Entry 5WC4 (X-ray diffraction, 1.20 A resolution); this record covers chains A and B.

Chain A (and B):
Protein: BIS3 biphenyl synthase
Source organism: Malus domestica
Notes: EC 2.3.1.177; chain B of this document is another copy of the same molecule, construct and numbering; everything in this record applies to it too
UniProtKB: K9MST3 (K9MST3_MALDO); aligned to UniProt positions 1-388 over residues 1-388 (the alignment contains insertions or deletions, so no single offset holds)
Amino-acid sequence (391 residues; each row starts with the number of its first residue; numbers below 1 keep their minus sign (Gly-1 is residue -1)):
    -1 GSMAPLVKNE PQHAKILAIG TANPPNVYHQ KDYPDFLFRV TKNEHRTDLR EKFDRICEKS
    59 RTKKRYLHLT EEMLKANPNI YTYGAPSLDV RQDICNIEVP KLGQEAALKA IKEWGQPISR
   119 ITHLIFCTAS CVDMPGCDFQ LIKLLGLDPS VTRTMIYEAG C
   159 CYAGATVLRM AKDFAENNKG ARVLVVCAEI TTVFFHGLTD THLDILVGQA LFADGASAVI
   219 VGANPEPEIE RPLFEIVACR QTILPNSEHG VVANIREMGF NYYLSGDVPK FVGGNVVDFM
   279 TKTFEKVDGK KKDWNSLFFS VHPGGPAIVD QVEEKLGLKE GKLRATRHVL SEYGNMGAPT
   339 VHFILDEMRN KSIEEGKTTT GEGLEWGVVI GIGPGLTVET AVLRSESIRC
Not modelled in the structure: -1 to 9 (chain B: -1 to 9, 388)
Modified / non-standard residues: Cys159 (3-sulfinoalanine; CSD)
Sequence notes: expression tag (-1 to 0)
Small-molecule neighbours:
  - (3R)-butane-1,3-diol (BU4): Tyr31, Arg63, Leu65, Thr189, Phe192, Phe193, Gly206, Gln207, Phe210
  - benzoyl coenzyme A (BYC): Lys50, Arg53, Ile54, Lys57, Ser58, Cys159, Cys159, Phe192, Leu201, Asp202, Val205, Leu209, Phe210, Val249, Tyr260, Leu262, Ser263, Gly264, Val266, Pro267, Gly302, Gly303, Pro304, Ala305, Ile306, Asn333
What the authors report for this chain:
  - binding site for benzoyl coenzyme A: Lys50, Arg53, Leu262, Gly302, Ala305

Interface between chain A and chain B:
Pairs across the interface (95):
  Pro84(A) - Glu255(B)
  Ser85(A) - Glu255(B)  hydrogen bond (backbone-side chain)
  Leu86(A) - Leu86(B)  hydrophobic
  Leu86(A) - Arg254(B)
  Leu86(A) - Glu255(B)  hydrogen bond (backbone-side chain)
  Asp87(A) - Arg254(B)  salt bridge
  Asp87(A) - Glu255(B)  hydrogen bond (side chain-backbone)
  Gln90(A) - Ile253(B)  hydrogen bond (side chain-backbone)
  Asp91(A) - Arg254(B)  salt bridge
  Val130(A) - Glu156(B)
  Val130(A) - Ile253(B)  hydrophobic
  Asp131(A) - Ala251(B)
  Asp131(A) - Asn252(B)  hydrogen bond
  Met132(A) - Glu156(B)
  Met132(A) - Ala157(B)
  Met132(A) - Gly158(B)
  Met132(A) - Val250(B)
  Met132(A) - Ala251(B)  hydrogen bond (backbone-backbone)
  Met132(A) - Pro372(B)  hydrophobic
  Pro133(A) - Val249(B)
  Pro133(A) - Pro372(B)
  Pro133(A) - Gly373(B)
  Phe137(A) - Ile241(B)  hydrophobic
  Phe137(A) - Glu246(B)
  Phe137(A) - Gly373(B)
  Gln138(A) - Glu246(B)
  Ile140(A) - Ile241(B)  hydrophobic
  Lys141(A) - Glu246(B)  salt bridge
  Pro147(A) - Thr240(B)
  Pro147(A) - Ile241(B)  hydrogen bond (backbone-backbone)
  Ser148(A) - Arg238(B)  hydrogen bond
  Ser148(A) - Gln239(B)
  Ser148(A) - Thr240(B)  hydrogen bond
  Val149(A) - Gln239(B)
  Thr150(A) - Arg167(B)
  Thr150(A) - Gln239(B)
  Arg151(A) - Tyr160(B)
  Arg151(A) - Arg167(B)  hydrogen bond (backbone-side chain)
  Arg151(A) - Gln239(B)  hydrogen bond (backbone-side chain)
  Arg151(A) - Ile241(B)
  Arg151(A) - Thr375(B)  hydrogen bond
  Thr152(A) - Arg167(B)  hydrogen bond
  Thr152(A) - Met168(B)
  Tyr155(A) - Tyr155(B)
  Glu156(A) - Val130(B)
  Glu156(A) - Met132(B)
  Ala157(A) - Met132(B)
  Gly158(A) - Met132(B)
  Tyr160(A) - Arg151(B)
  Arg167(A) - Thr150(B)
  Arg167(A) - Arg151(B)  hydrogen bond (side chain-backbone)
  Arg167(A) - Thr152(B)
  Met168(A) - Arg151(B)
  Met168(A) - Thr152(B)
  Asp171(A) - Phe172(B)
  Asp171(A) - Asn175(B)  hydrogen bond
  Asp171(A) - Asn176(B)  hydrogen bond
  Phe172(A) - Asp171(B)
  Phe172(A) - Phe172(B)  hydrophobic
  Glu174(A) - Asn175(B)  hydrogen bond
  Asn175(A) - Asp171(B)  hydrogen bond
  Asn175(A) - Glu174(B)  hydrogen bond
  Asn176(A) - Asp171(B)  hydrogen bond
  Arg238(A) - Ser148(B)  hydrogen bond
  Gln239(A) - Ser148(B)
  Gln239(A) - Val149(B)
  Gln239(A) - Thr150(B)
  Gln239(A) - Arg151(B)  hydrogen bond (side chain-backbone)
  Thr240(A) - Pro147(B)
  Thr240(A) - Ser148(B)  hydrogen bond
  Ile241(A) - Phe137(B)  hydrophobic
  Ile241(A) - Pro147(B)  hydrogen bond (backbone-backbone)
  Ile241(A) - Arg151(B)
  Glu246(A) - Phe137(B)
  Glu246(A) - Gln138(B)
  Glu246(A) - Lys141(B)  salt bridge
  Val249(A) - Pro133(B)
  Val250(A) - Met132(B)
  Ala251(A) - Asp131(B)
  Ala251(A) - Met132(B)  hydrogen bond (backbone-backbone)
  Asn252(A) - Asp131(B)
  Ile253(A) - Gln90(B)  hydrogen bond (backbone-side chain)
  Ile253(A) - Val130(B)  hydrophobic
  Arg254(A) - Asp87(B)  salt bridge
  Arg254(A) - Asp91(B)  salt bridge
  Glu255(A) - Pro84(B)
  Glu255(A) - Ser85(B)  hydrogen bond (side chain-backbone)
  Glu255(A) - Leu86(B)  hydrogen bond (side chain-backbone)
  Glu255(A) - Asp87(B)  hydrogen bond (backbone-side chain)
  Glu255(A) - Glu255(B)
  Pro372(A) - Met132(B)  hydrophobic
  Pro372(A) - Pro133(B)
  Gly373(A) - Pro133(B)
  Gly373(A) - Phe137(B)
  Thr375(A) - Arg151(B)  hydrogen bond
Interface residues without a listed pair, chain A (51 interface residues in all): Ala127, Met153, Ile154, Lys170
Interface residues without a listed pair, chain B (50 interface residues in all): Ile140, Met153, Ile154, Lys170

Summary:
51 residues of chain A and 50 residues of chain B are in contact; the contacts include 30 hydrogen bonds and 6
salt bridges. Polar contacts include Asp87(A)-Arg254(B), Asp91(A)-Arg254(B) and Lys141(A)-Glu246(B). Ligands
of chain A: (3R)-butane-1,3-diol and benzoyl coenzyme A. From the paper: a binding site for benzoyl coenzyme A
at Lys50(A), Arg53(A) and Leu262(A) among others.
Chain A and chain B are both BIS3 biphenyl synthase (Malus domestica); the structure, Crystal structure of
biphenyl synthase from Malus domestic complexed with benzoyl-CoA, was determined by X-ray diffraction,
deposited together with 5UC5, 5UCO and 5W8Q.
